Entry 4DR1 (X-ray diffraction, 3.60 A resolution); this record covers chains A and P of the 21 polymer chains in the assembly.

[Chain A]
Molecule: 16S rRNA
From: Thermus thermophilus
Sequence (1522 nucleotides; each row starts with the number of its first residue; note: 42 numbers in that range are skipped by the numbering (no residue carries them; nothing is unmodelled there); a row labelled like 190A-190L holds insertion residues (190A, then the next letters in order); numbering starts at 0):
     0 UUUGUUGGAGAGUUUGAUCCUGGCUCAGGGUGAACGCUGGCGGCGUGCCU
    50 AAGACAUGCAAGUCGUGCGGG
    73 CCGCGGGGUUUU
    88 ACUCCG
    95 UGGUC
   101 AGCGGCGGACGGGUGAGUAACGCGUGGGU
  129A G
   130 ACCUACCCGGAAGAGGGGGACAACCCGGGGAAACUCGGGCUAAUCCCCCA
   180 UGUGGACCCGC
190A-190L CCCUUGGGGUGU
   191 GUCCAAAGGGCUUU
   216 GCCCGCUUCCGGAUGGGCCCGCGUCCCAUCAGCUAGUUGGUGGGGUAAUG
   266 GCCCACCAAGGCGACGACGGGUAGCCGGUCUGAGAGGAUGGCCGGCCACA
   316 GGGGCACUGAGACACGGGCCCCACUCCUACGGGAGGCAGCAGUUAGGAAU
   366 CUUCCGCAAUGGGCGCAAGCCUGACGGAGCGACGCCGCUUGGAGGAAGAA
   416 GCCCUUCGGGGUGUAAACUCCUGAA
   442 CCCGGGACGAAACCCCCGACGA
   474 GGGGACUGACGGUACCGGG
   494 GUAAUAGCGCCGGCCAACUCCGUGCCAGCAGCCGCGGUAAUACGGAGGGC
   544 GCGAGCGUUACCCGGAUUCACUGGGCGUAAAGGGCGUGUAGGCGGCCUGG
   594 GGCGUCCCAUGUGAAAGACCACGGCUCAACCGUGGGGGAGCGUGGGAUAC
   644 GCUCAGGCUAGACGGUGGGAGAGGGUGGUGGAAUUCCCGGAGUAGCGGUG
   694 AAAUGCGCAGAUACCGGGAGGAACGCCGAUGGCGAAGGCAGCCACCUGGU
   744 CCACCCGUGACGCUGAGGCGCGAAAGCGUGGGGAGCAAACCGGAUUAGAU
   794 ACCCGGGUAGUCCACGCCCUAAACGAUGCGCGCUAGGUCUCUGGGUCU
   848 CCUGGGGGCCGAAGCUAACGCGUUAAGCGCGCCGCCUGGGGAGUACGGCC
   898 GCAAGGCUGAAACUCAAAGGAAUUGACGGGGGCCCGCACAAGCGGUGGAG
   948 CAUGUGGUUUAAUUCGAAGXAACGCGAAGAACCUUACCAGGCCUUGACAU
   998 GCUAGG
 1003A G
  1004 AACCCGGGUGAAAGCCUGGGGUGCCCC
1030A-1030D GCGA
  1031 GGGGAGCCCUAGCACAGGUGCUGCAUGGCCGUCGUCAGCUCGUGCCGUGA
  1081 GGUGUUGGGUUAAGUCCCGCAACGAGCGCAACCCCCGCCGUUAGUUGCCA
  1131 GCGGUUCGGCCGGGCACUCUAACGGGACUGCCCGCGAAA
  1171 GCGGGAGGAAGGAGGGGACGACGUCUGGUCAGCAUGGCCCUUACGGCCUG
  1221 GGCGACACACGUGCUACAAUGCCCACUACAAAGCGAUGCCACCCGGCAAC
  1271 GGGGAGCUAAUCGCAAAAAGGUGGGCCCAGUUCGGAUUGGGGUCUGCAAC
  1321 CCGACCCCAUGAAGCCGGAAUCGCUAGUAAUCGCGGAUCAG
 1361A C
  1362 CAUGCCGCGGUGAAUACGUUCCCGGGCCUUGUACACACXGCCXGUXACGC
  1412 CAUGGGAGCGGGCUCUACCCGAAGUCGCCGGG
  1446 AGCCUACGGG
  1459 CAGGCGCCGAGGGUAGGGCCCGUGACUGGGGCGAAGUCGUAACAAGGUAG
  1509 CUGUACCGGAAGGUGCGGCUGGAUCCACUCCUUUCU
Not modelled in the structure: 0-4, 1534-1538
Modified positions: PSU (pseudouridine-5'-monophosphate) at position 516, 7MG (7N-methyl-8-hydroguanosine-5'-monophosphate) at position 527, M2G (N2-dimethylguanosine-5'-monophosphate) at position 966, 5MC (5-methylcytidine-5'-monophosphate) at position 967, 2MG (2N-methylguanosine-5'-monophosphate) at position 1207, 5MC (5-methylcytidine-5'-monophosphate) at position 1400, 4OC (4n,o2'-methylcytidine-5'-monophosphate) at position 1402, 5MC (5-methylcytidine-5'-monophosphate) at position 1404, 5MC (5-methylcytidine-5'-monophosphate) at position 1407, UR3 (3-methyluridine-5'-monophoshate) at position 1498, MA6 (6N-dimethyladenosine-5'-monophoshate) at position 1518, MA6 (6N-dimethyladenosine-5'-monophoshate) at position 1519, PSU (pseudouridine-5'-monophosphate) at position 1540, PSU (pseudouridine-5'-monophosphate) at position 1541
Construct notes: conflict C1534 (A2157 in M26923.1), A1535 (C2158 in M26923.1)
Metal / ion sites: Mg2+ site 1 near U5 (its only coordinating residue here); Mg2+ site 2 near G21 (its only coordinating residue here); Mg2+ site 3 near G22 (its only coordinating residue here); Mg2+ site 4: G46, G394; Mg2+ site 5: C48, G115; Mg2+ site 6: C58, U387; Mg2+ site 7: A59, U387; Mg2+ site 8: G61, U62, G105; Mg2+ site 9 near G70 (its only coordinating residue here); Mg2+ site 10 near U90 (its only coordinating residue here); Mg2+ site 11 near C92 (its only coordinating residue here); Mg2+ site 12 near G107 (its only coordinating residue here); 102 more Mg2+ sites not listed

[Chain P]
Name: 30S ribosomal protein S16
From: Thermus thermophilus
UniProt: Q5SJH3 (RS16_THET8); numbering as in UniProt (aligned over 1-88)
Chain sequence (88 residues; row label = number of the first residue in the row):
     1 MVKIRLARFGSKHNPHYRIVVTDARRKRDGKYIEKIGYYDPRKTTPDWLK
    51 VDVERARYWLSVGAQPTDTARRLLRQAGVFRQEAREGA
Not modelled in the structure: 84-88

[How chain A and chain P interact]
Residue-residue contacts (91):
  C43(A) / Lys-12(P)  phosphate contact
  C43(A) / His-13(P)  phosphate contact
  G44(A) / Ser-11(P)  phosphate contact
  G44(A) / Lys-12(P)  hydrogen bond to the phosphate
  C110(A) / Arg-25(P)  hydrogen bond to the sugar
  G112(A) / Lys-27(P)  phosphate contact
  A134(A) / Met-1(P)  base contact
  A134(A) / Arg-25(P)  base contact
  C135(A) / Met-1(P)  hydrogen bond to the base
  C136(A) / Met-1(P)  sugar contact
  C136(A) / Gly-63(P)  hydrogen bond to the sugar
  C136(A) / Gln-65(P)  hydrogen bond to the sugar
  C137(A) / Ser-61(P)  hydrogen bond to the sugar
  C137(A) / Gly-63(P)  sugar contact
  G227(A) / Val-62(P)  hydrogen bond to the base
  A228(A) / Val-2(P)  sugar contact
  A228(A) / Tyr-58(P)  sugar contact
  A228(A) / Trp-59(P)  phosphate contact
  A228(A) / Val-62(P)  sugar contact
  U229(A) / Val-2(P)  sugar contact
  U229(A) / Asp-23(P)  sugar contact
  U229(A) / Ile-33(P)  sugar contact
  U229(A) / Trp-59(P)  phosphate contact
  G230(A) / Asp-23(P)  sugar contact
  G230(A) / Arg-25(P)  hydrogen bond to the sugar
  G231(A) / Arg-26(P)  salt bridge to the phosphate
  G309(A) / Lys-27(P)  phosphate contact
  G309(A) / Gly-30(P)  phosphate contact
  G309(A) / Lys-31(P)  phosphate contact
  G310(A) / Arg-26(P)  phosphate contact
  G310(A) / Lys-27(P)  salt bridge to the phosphate
  G310(A) / Gly-30(P)  phosphate contact
  G310(A) / Lys-31(P)  hydrogen bond to the phosphate
  C311(A) / Arg-26(P)  salt bridge to the phosphate
  A374(A) / Tyr-17(P)  hydrogen bond to the sugar
  U375(A) / Leu-6(P)  hydrogen bond to the sugar
  U375(A) / Tyr-17(P)  sugar contact
  U375(A) / Arg-28(P)  hydrogen bond to the base
  U375(A) / Thr-69(P)  hydrogen bond to the phosphate
  G376(A) / Arg-5(P)  hydrogen bond to the phosphate
  G376(A) / Leu-6(P)  hydrogen bond to the phosphate
  G376(A) / Arg-28(P)  sugar contact
  G376(A) / Thr-67(P)  hydrogen bond to the phosphate
  G376(A) / Thr-69(P)  phosphate contact
  G377(A) / Lys-3(P)  salt bridge to the phosphate
  G377(A) / Arg-5(P)  salt bridge to the phosphate
  G377(A) / Ala-24(P)  sugar contact
  C390(A) / Arg-28(P)  hydrogen bond to the phosphate
  G391(A) / Arg-8(P)  phosphate contact
  G391(A) / Arg-28(P)  salt bridge to the phosphate
  G392(A) / Arg-8(P)  salt bridge to the phosphate
  G392(A) / Lys-12(P)  phosphate contact
  G392(A) / His-13(P)  salt bridge to the phosphate
  A393(A) / Lys-12(P)  salt bridge to the phosphate
  A393(A) / His-13(P)  salt bridge to the phosphate
  C449(A) / Arg-42(P)  hydrogen bond to the base
  C449(A) / Lys-43(P)  phosphate contact
  G450(A) / Pro-15(P)  sugar contact
  G450(A) / Pro-41(P)  sugar contact
  G450(A) / Lys-43(P)  salt bridge to the phosphate
  A451(A) / Tyr-17(P)  phosphate contact
  A452(A) / Tyr-39(P)  phosphate contact
  A452(A) / Lys-43(P)  phosphate contact
  A452(A) / Arg-72(P)  hydrogen bond to the sugar
  A453(A) / Asp-68(P)  hydrogen bond to the sugar
  A453(A) / Arg-72(P)  sugar contact
  G462(A) / Gln-82(P)  hydrogen bond to the base
  A463(A) / Arg-75(P)  salt bridge to the phosphate
  A463(A) / Arg-81(P)  phosphate contact
  A463(A) / Gln-82(P)  hydrogen bond to the sugar
  A463(A) / Glu-83(P)  hydrogen bond to the sugar
  G474(A) / Arg-75(P)  salt bridge to the phosphate
  G474(A) / Arg-81(P)  hydrogen bond to the phosphate
  G474(A) / Glu-83(P)  sugar contact
  G475(A) / Arg-81(P)  salt bridge to the phosphate
  A608(A) / Arg-18(P)  hydrogen bond to the phosphate
  A609(A) / Arg-18(P)  salt bridge to the phosphate
  G617(A) / Thr-44(P)  sugar contact
  C623(A) / Ser-11(P)  sugar contact
  C624(A) / Phe-9(P)  phosphate contact
  C624(A) / Gly-10(P)  sugar contact
  C624(A) / Ser-11(P)  sugar contact
  C624(A) / Asn-14(P)  sugar contact
  C624(A) / His-16(P)  sugar contact
  G625(A) / Phe-9(P)  phosphate contact
  G625(A) / His-16(P)  sugar contact
  U626(A) / Arg-18(P)  salt bridge to the phosphate
  U626(A) / Lys-35(P)  salt bridge to the phosphate
  U626(A) / Tyr-38(P)  phosphate contact
  G627(A) / Lys-35(P)  salt bridge to the phosphate
  G627(A) / Lys-50(P)  salt bridge to the phosphate
Other interface residues (no listed pair), chain A (47 interface residues in all): G111, G378, C454, C483, A607, G616
Other interface residues (no listed pair), chain P (51 interface residues in all): Asp-29, Tyr-32, Thr-45, Phe-80

[Summary]
Chain A and chain P form an interface of 47 and 51 residues respectively; the contacts include 25 hydrogen
bonds and 19 salt bridges. Polar pairs include C135(A)/Met-1(P), G227(A)/Val-62(P) and U375(A)/Arg-28(P).
G46(A) and G394(A) coordinate Mg2+ site 4. C48(A) and G115(A) coordinate Mg2+ site 5.
Chain A is 16S rRNA and chain P is 30S ribosomal protein S16, both from Thermus thermophilus; the structure,
Crystal structure of the apo 30S ribosomal subunit from Thermus thermophilus (HB8), was determined by X-ray
diffraction (same publication as 4DR2, 4DR3, 4DR4, 4DR5, 4DR6 and 4DR7).
